PDB entry 8DFT | electron microscopy, 4.10 A resolution (low resolution: residue-level contacts below are approximate; hydrogen-bond / salt-bridge calls are withheld) | chains J and O of the 20 polymer chains in the assembly

[Chain J (and O)]
Protein: Pilin protein
From: Pyrobaculum calidifontis
Notes: chain O of this document is another copy of the same molecule, construct and numbering; everything in this record applies to it too
UniProt: A3MU74 (A3MU74_PYRCJ); numbering as in UniProt (aligned over 38-149)
Amino-acid sequence (112 residues; numbered 38 to 149; the number before each row is that of its first residue):
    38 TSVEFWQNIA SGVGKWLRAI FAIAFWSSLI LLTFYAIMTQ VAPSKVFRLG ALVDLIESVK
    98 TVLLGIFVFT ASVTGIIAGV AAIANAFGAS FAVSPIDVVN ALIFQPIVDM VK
Sequence notes: conflict Ala129 (Gly in A3MU74)
Residues lining bound ligands:
  - TT0 ([(2S,7S,11S,15S,19R,22R,26S,30R,34R,38S,43S,47S,51S,55R,58R,62S,66R,70R)-38-(hydroxymethyl)-7,11,15,19,22,26,30,34,43,47,51,55,58,62,66,70-hexadecamethyl-1,4,37,40-tetraoxacyclodoheptacont-2-yl]methanol), molecule 1: Ile46, Trp53, Ile57, Ile60, Ser64, Ile67, Leu68, Phe71, Tyr72
  - TT0, molecule 2: Phe71, Met75, Val78, Pro80, Lys82
  - TT0, molecule 3: Ile93, Lys97, Leu100, Phe104
  - TT0, molecule 4: Lys97, Leu101, Gly112, Ile113, Gly116, Ile120
What the authors report for this chain:
  - binding site for TT0: Ser64

[Interface between chain J and chain O]
Pairs across the interface (35; chain J residue first):
  Val40(J) - Ala56(O)
  Gln44(J) - Met147(O)
  Ser48(J) - Lys149(O)
  Val50(J) - Ile67(O)
  Gly51(J) - Ile67(O)
  Arg55(J) - Lys149(O)
  Ile57(J) - Ile74(O)
  Phe58(J) - Ile74(O)
  Ala61(J) - Ile74(O)
  Ala61(J) - Val78(O)
  Thr98(J) - Arg85(O)
  Val99(J) - Gln77(O)
  Leu101(J) - Leu89(O)
  Ile103(J) - Gln77(O)
  Val105(J) - Leu89(O)
  Val105(J) - Leu92(O)
  Phe106(J) - Thr70(O)
  Phe106(J) - Ala73(O)
  Ser109(J) - Leu69(O)
  Ser109(J) - Leu92(O)
  Val110(J) - Leu69(O)
  Ile113(J) - Val96(O)
  Ile113(J) - Val99(O)
  Ile120(J) - Phe104(O)
  Phe124(J) - Thr107(O)
  Phe124(J) - Ile133(O)
  Gly125(J) - Ile133(O)
  Ala126(J) - Ile133(O)
  Ala126(J) - Phe141(O)
  Ser127(J) - Asn137(O)
  Phe128(J) - Phe141(O)
  Ala129(J) - Val145(O)
  Val130(J) - Val145(O)
  Leu139(J) - Leu66(O)
  Leu139(J) - Thr70(O)
Interface residues without a listed pair, chain J (35 interface residues in all): Thr38, Trp43, Ala47, Leu54, Phe62, Gly116, Val117, Ala121
Interface residues without a listed pair, chain O (31 interface residues in all): Trp53, Ile60, Phe62, Phe71, Leu100, Ile103, Ala108, Thr111, Ile144

[In short]
35 residues of chain J face 31 of chain O across their interface. Chain J binds 4 copies of compound TT0. From
the paper: a binding site for TT0 at Ser64(J).
Both chains are Pilin protein (Pyrobaculum calidifontis). Entry 8DFT (Cryo-EM structure of conjugative pili
from Pyrobaculum calidifontis) was determined by electron microscopy, deposited together with 8DFU and 8EXH.
